Entry 1C22 (X-ray diffraction, 1.75 A resolution); this record covers chain A.

Chain A:
Name: Methionine aminopeptidase
Organism: Escherichia coli
Notes: EC 3.4.11.18
Reference sequence: P07906 (AMPM_ECOLI); numbering as in UniProt (aligned over 2-264)
Amino-acid sequence (263 residues; row label = number of the first residue in the row):
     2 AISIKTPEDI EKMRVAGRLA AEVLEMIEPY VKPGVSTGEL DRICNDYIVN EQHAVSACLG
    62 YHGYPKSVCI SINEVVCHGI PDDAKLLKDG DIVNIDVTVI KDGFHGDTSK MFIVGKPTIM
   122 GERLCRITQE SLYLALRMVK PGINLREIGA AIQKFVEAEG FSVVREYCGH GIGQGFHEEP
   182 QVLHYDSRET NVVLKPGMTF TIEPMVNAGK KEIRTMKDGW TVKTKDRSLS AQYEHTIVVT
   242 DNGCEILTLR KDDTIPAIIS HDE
Disordered / not traced: 264
Construct notes: engineered mutation Q175 (Arg in P07906)
Ion coordination: Na+: N74, V76, S231; Co2+ site 1: D97, D108, E235 (together with trifluoromethionine); Co2+ site 2: D108, H171, E204, E235 (together with trifluoromethionine)
Residues lining bound ligands: trifluoromethionine (MF3; 2-amino-4-trifluoromethylsulfanyl-butyric acid): C59, Y62, Y65, C70, H79, D97, T99, D108, H171, F177, H178, E204, W221, E235

Summary:
Chain A binds trifluoromethionine. N74, V76 and S231 form the Na+ site. D97, D108 and E235 coordinate Co2+
site 1.
Chain A is Methionine aminopeptidase (Escherichia coli); the structure, E. coli methionine aminopeptidase:
trifluoromethionine complex, was determined by X-ray diffraction (same publication as 1C21, 1C23, 1C24 and
1C27).
